PDB entry 4UP6 | X-ray diffraction, 3.80 A resolution | chains B and C of the 3 polymer chains in the assembly

[Chain B (and C)]
Protein: Diacylglycerol kinase
Source organism: Escherichia coli
Notes: EC 2.7.1.107; chain C of this document is another copy of the same molecule, construct and numbering; everything in this record applies to it too
Reference sequence: P0ABN1 (KDGL_ECOLI); residues 1-121 here correspond to UniProt positions 2-122 (UniProt number = residue number + 1)
Amino-acid sequence (130 residues; row label = number of the first residue in the row; numbers below 1 keep their minus sign (Gly-8 is residue -8)):
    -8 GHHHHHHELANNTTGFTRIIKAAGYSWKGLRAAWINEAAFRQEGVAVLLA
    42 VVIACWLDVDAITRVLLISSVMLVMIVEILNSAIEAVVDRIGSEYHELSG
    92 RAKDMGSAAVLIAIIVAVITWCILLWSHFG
Disordered / not traced: -8 to 3, 121 (chain C: -8 to 27, 120-121)
Construct notes: expression tag (-8 to 0)
Swiss-Prot annotation at these positions:
  - active site: Glu69 (Proton acceptor)
  - binding site (ATP): Arg9, Tyr16, Glu28, Glu76, Glu85 to His87, Lys94, Asp95
  - binding site (substrate): Arg9, Ala13 to Trp18, Arg22 to Trp25, Ala30 to Glu34, Trp47 to Val50, Arg55, Glu69, Ser98, Trp112 to Trp117
  - binding site (a divalent metal cation): Glu28, Glu76

[How chain B and chain C interact]
Pairs across the interface - 44 pairs, chain B then chain C:
  Gly6(B) - Gln33(C)
  Arg9(B) - Ala30(C)
  Arg9(B) - Gln33(C)  hydrogen bond
  Ile10(B) - Gln33(C)
  Ala13(B) - Ser98(C)  hydrogen bond (backbone-side chain)
  Tyr16(B) - Asp95(C)
  Tyr16(B) - Ser98(C)
  Ser17(B) - Ser98(C)  hydrogen bond (side chain-backbone)
  Ser17(B) - Ala99(C)
  Ser17(B) - Leu102(C)
  Lys19(B) - Asp95(C)
  Gly20(B) - Asp95(C)
  Gly20(B) - Met96(C)
  Ala23(B) - Arg92(C)
  Ala23(B) - Met96(C)
  Ala24(B) - Met96(C)  hydrophobic
  Asn27(B) - Arg92(C)
  Ala52(B) - Ile114(C)  hydrophobic
  Ala52(B) - Ser118(C)
  Ile53(B) - Ile53(C)  hydrophobic
  Ile53(B) - Thr54(C)
  Ile53(B) - Leu57(C)  hydrophobic
  Ile53(B) - Leu115(C)  hydrophobic
  Val56(B) - Leu57(C)  hydrophobic
  Val56(B) - Thr111(C)
  Val56(B) - Leu115(C)  hydrophobic
  Leu57(B) - Leu57(C)  hydrophobic
  Met63(B) - Val107(C)  hydrophobic
  Ile67(B) - Ile103(C)  hydrophobic
  Ile70(B) - Met96(C)
  Ile70(B) - Ala100(C)  hydrophobic
  Ile70(B) - Ile103(C)  hydrophobic
  Leu71(B) - Ala100(C)  hydrophobic
  Ser73(B) - Met96(C)
  Ala74(B) - Ile75(C)  hydrophobic
  Ala74(B) - Ala93(C)
  Ala74(B) - Met96(C)
  Ala77(B) - Leu89(C)
  Ala77(B) - Ala93(C)  hydrophobic
  Val78(B) - Val79(C)  hydrophobic
  Val78(B) - Ala93(C)  hydrophobic
  Asp80(B) - Leu89(C)
  Arg81(B) - His87(C)  hydrogen bond
  Arg81(B) - Leu89(C)
Other interface residues (no listed pair), chain B (30 interface residues in all): Leu21, Ile59, Leu64, Ile82, Glu85
Other interface residues (no listed pair), chain C (31 interface residues in all): Leu64, Leu71, Val78, Ile82, Ser90, Gly97, Ala104, Ile110

[In short]
Chain B and chain C form an interface of 30 and 31 residues respectively, with 4 hydrogen bonds. Polar
contacts include Arg9(B)-Gln33(C), Ala13(B)-Ser98(C) and Ser17(B)-Ser98(C).
Chain B and chain C are both Diacylglycerol kinase (Escherichia coli); the structure, Crystal structure of the
wild-type diacylglycerol kinase refolded in the lipid cubic phase, was determined by X-ray diffraction,
deposited together with 4BRB.
